PDB entry 6L74 | X-ray diffraction, 3.12 A resolution | chains A and C of the 9 polymer chains in the assembly

# Chain A
Name: DNA-directed RNA polymerase subunit alpha
Source organism: Thermus thermophilus (strain HB8 / ATCC 27634 / DSM 579)
Notes: EC 2.7.7.6
Reference sequence: Q5SHR6 (RPOA_THET8); residues 1-315 here = UniProt positions 1-315
Sequence (315 residues; each row starts with the number of its first residue):
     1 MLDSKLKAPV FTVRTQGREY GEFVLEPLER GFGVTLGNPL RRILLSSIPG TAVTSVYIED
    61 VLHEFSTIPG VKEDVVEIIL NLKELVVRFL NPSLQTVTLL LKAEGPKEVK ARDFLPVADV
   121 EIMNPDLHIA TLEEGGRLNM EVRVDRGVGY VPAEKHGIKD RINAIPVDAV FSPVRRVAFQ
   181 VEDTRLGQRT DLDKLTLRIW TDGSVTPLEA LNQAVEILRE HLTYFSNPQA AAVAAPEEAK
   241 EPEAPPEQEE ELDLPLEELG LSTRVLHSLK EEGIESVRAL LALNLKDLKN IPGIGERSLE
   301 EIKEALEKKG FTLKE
Not modelled in the structure: 1-3, 235-315

# Chain C
Name: DNA-directed RNA polymerase subunit beta
Source organism: Thermus thermophilus (strain HB8 / ATCC 27634 / DSM 579)
Notes: EC 2.7.7.6
Reference sequence: Q8RQE9 (RPOB_THET8); numbering as in UniProt (aligned over 1-1119)
Sequence (1119 residues; each row starts with the number of its first residue):
     1 MEIKRFGRIR EVIPLPPLTE IQVESYRRAL QADVPPEKRE NVGIQAAFRE TFPIEEEDKG
    61 KGGLVLDFLE YRLGEPPFPQ DECREKDLTY QAPLYARLQL IHKDTGLIKE DEVFLGHIPL
   121 MTEDGSFIIN GADRVIVSQI HRSPGVYFTP DPARPGRYIA SIIPLPKRGP WIDLEVEPNG
   181 VVSMKVNKRK FPLVLLLRVL GYDQETLARE LGAYGELVQG LMDESVFAMR PEEALIRLFT
   241 LLRPGDPPKR DKAVAYVYGL IADPRRYDLG EAGRYKAEEK LGIRLSGRTL ARFEDGEFKD
   301 EVFLPTLRYL FALTAGVPGH EVDDIDHLGN RRIRTVGELM TDQFRVGLAR LARGVRERML
   361 MGSEDSLTPA KLVNSRPLEA AIREFFSRSQ LSQFKDETNP LSSLRHKRRI SALGPGGLTR
   421 ERAGFDVRDV HRTHYGRICP VETPEGANIG LITSLAAYAR VDELGFIRTP YRRVVGGVVT
   481 DEVVYMTATE EDRYTIAQAN TPLEGNRIAA ERVVARRKGE PVIVSPEEVE FMDVSPKQVF
   541 SVNTNLIPFL EHDDANRALM GSNMQTQAVP LIRAQAPVVM TGLEERVVRD SLAALYAEED
   601 GEVAKVDGNR IVVRYEDGRL VEYPLRRFYR SNQGTALDQR PRVVVGQRVR KGDLLADGPA
   661 SENGFLALGQ NVLVAIMPFD GYNFEDAIVI SEELLKRDFY TSIHIERYEI EARDTKLGPE
   721 RITRDIPHLS EAALRDLDEE GVVRIGAEVK PGDILVGRTS FKGESEPTPE ERLLRSIFGE
   781 KARDVKDTSL RVPPGEGGIV VRTVRLRRGD PGVELKPGVR EVVRVYVAQK RKLQVGDKLA
   841 NRHGNKGVVA KILPVEDMPH LPDGTPVDVI LNPLGVPSRM NLGQILETHL GLAGYFLGQR
   901 YISPIFDGAK EPEIKELLAQ AFEVYFGKRK GEGFGVDKRE VEVLRRAEKL GLVTPGKTPE
   961 EQLKELFLQG KVVLYDGRTG EPIEGPIVVG QMFIMKLYHM VEDKMHARST GPYSLITQQP
  1021 LGGKAQFGGQ RFGEMEVWAL EAYGAAHTLQ EMLTLKSDDI EGRNAAYEAI IKGEDVPEPS
  1081 VPESFRVLVK ELQALALDVQ TLDEKDNPVD IFEGLASKR
Not modelled in the structure: 57-62, 1119

# Interface between chain A and chain C
Contacting residue pairs (79):
  Glu22(A) - Phe934(C)
  Val34(A) - Thr979(C)
  Asn38(A) - Gly977(C)  hydrogen bond (side chain-backbone)
  Asn38(A) - Arg978(C)  hydrogen bond (side chain-backbone)
  Asn38(A) - Thr979(C)  hydrogen bond (side chain-backbone)
  Asn38(A) - Gly980(C)  hydrogen bond (side chain-backbone)
  Arg41(A) - His860(C)  hydrogen bond
  Arg41(A) - Gly864(C)
  Arg42(A) - Glu856(C)  hydrogen bond (side chain-backbone)
  Arg42(A) - Asp857(C)  salt bridge
  Arg42(A) - Gly977(C)  hydrogen bond (side chain-backbone)
  Arg42(A) - Arg978(C)
  Ser46(A) - Glu856(C)
  Leu62(A) - Ile745(C)  hydrophobic
  Leu62(A) - Gly746(C)
  His63(A) - Ile745(C)
  His63(A) - Gly746(C)
  His63(A) - Ile799(C)
  His63(A) - Val800(C)
  His63(A) - Val801(C)
  Glu64(A) - Lys830(C)  salt bridge
  Phe65(A) - Phe628(C)
  Phe65(A) - Ile703(C)  hydrophobic
  Phe65(A) - Val801(C)  hydrophobic
  Phe65(A) - Ala828(C)  hydrophobic
  Thr67(A) - Asn609(C)  hydrogen bond
  Ile68(A) - Asp607(C)
  Pro69(A) - Asp607(C)
  Gly70(A) - Asp607(C)  hydrogen bond (backbone-side chain)
  Val71(A) - Asp607(C)  hydrogen bond (backbone-side chain)
  Val71(A) - Gly608(C)  hydrogen bond (backbone-backbone)
  Lys72(A) - Val606(C)
  Lys72(A) - Gly608(C)
  Lys72(A) - Pro641(C)
  Lys72(A) - Arg642(C)
  Lys72(A) - Val643(C)  hydrogen bond (side chain-backbone)
  Lys72(A) - Val644(C)
  Asp74(A) - Arg627(C)  salt bridge
  Asp74(A) - Arg640(C)
  Leu80(A) - Arg573(C)
  Leu80(A) - Asp698(C)
  Lys83(A) - Lys696(C)  hydrogen bond (side chain-backbone)
  Lys83(A) - Asp698(C)  salt bridge
  Glu133(A) - Lys605(C)
  Glu133(A) - Val606(C)  hydrogen bond (side chain-backbone)
  Glu133(A) - Arg610(C)  salt bridge
  Tyr150(A) - Glu692(C)
  Tyr150(A) - Leu695(C)
  Tyr150(A) - Lys696(C)
  Tyr150(A) - Lys832(C)
  Glu154(A) - Lys832(C)  salt bridge
  Ile162(A) - Arg744(C)
  Asp168(A) - Asp698(C)
  Asp168(A) - Lys832(C)  salt bridge
  Arg176(A) - Asp863(C)  hydrogen bond (side chain-backbone)
  Arg176(A) - Gly864(C)
  Arg176(A) - Thr865(C)
  Val177(A) - Gly864(C)
  Ala178(A) - Pro862(C)
  Ala178(A) - Asp863(C)
  Ala178(A) - Gly864(C)
  Phe179(A) - Asp937(C)
  Phe179(A) - Arg939(C)  hydrogen bond (backbone-side chain)
  Gln180(A) - Arg929(C)
  Gln180(A) - Phe934(C)
  Gln180(A) - Gly935(C)  hydrogen bond (side chain-backbone)
  Gln180(A) - Asp937(C)
  Val181(A) - Asp937(C)  hydrogen bond (backbone-side chain)
  Val181(A) - Lys938(C)  hydrogen bond (backbone-backbone)
  Val181(A) - Arg939(C)
  Glu182(A) - Phe934(C)
  Glu182(A) - Gly935(C)  hydrogen bond (side chain-backbone)
  Asp183(A) - Lys938(C)  salt bridge
  Asp191(A) - Lys938(C)  salt bridge
  Leu192(A) - Lys938(C)  hydrogen bond (backbone-side chain)
  Asp193(A) - Lys938(C)  salt bridge
  Thr196(A) - Phe934(C)
  Arg198(A) - Glu932(C)  salt bridge
  Arg198(A) - Phe934(C)
Other interface residues (no listed pair), chain A (42 interface residues in all): Leu45, Val76, Thr131, Asn163, Trp200
Other interface residues (no listed pair), chain C (52 interface residues in all): Ala604, Val645, Gln829, Val855, Val936, Asp976

# Overview
42 residues of chain A face 52 of chain C across their interface; the contacts include 21 hydrogen bonds and
11 salt bridges. Polar contacts include Arg42(A)-Asp857(C), Glu64(A)-Lys830(C) and Asp74(A)-Arg627(C).
Chain A is DNA-directed RNA polymerase subunit alpha and chain C is DNA-directed RNA polymerase subunit beta,
both from Thermus thermophilus (strain HB8 / ATCC 27634 / DSM 579); the structure, Thermus thermophilus
initial transcription complex comprising sigma A and 5'-triphosphate RNA of 2 nt, was determined by X-ray
diffraction together with 6KQD, 6KQE, 6KQF, 6KQG, 6KQH, 6KQL and 6 further entries from the same study.
